PDB entry 4V7O | X-ray diffraction, 3.00 A resolution | chains AT and AU of the 34 polymer chains in the assembly

[Chain AT]
Molecule: Proteasome component Y13
Source organism: Saccharomyces cerevisiae
Notes: EC 3.4.25.1
UniProtKB: P23638 (PSA4_YEAST); residues 3014-3245 here correspond to UniProt positions 14-245 (UniProt number = residue number - 3000)
Amino-acid sequence (232 residues; each row starts with the number of its first residue):
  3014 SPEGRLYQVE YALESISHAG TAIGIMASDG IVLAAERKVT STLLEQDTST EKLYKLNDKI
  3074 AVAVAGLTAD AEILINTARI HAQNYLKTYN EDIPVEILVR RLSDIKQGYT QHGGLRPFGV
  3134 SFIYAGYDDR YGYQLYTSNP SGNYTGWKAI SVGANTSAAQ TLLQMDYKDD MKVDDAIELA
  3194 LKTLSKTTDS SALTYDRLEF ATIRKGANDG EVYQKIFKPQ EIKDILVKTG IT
Curated features (UniProtKB/Swiss-Prot):
  - cross-link (Glycyl lysine isopeptide (Lys-Gly)): Lys3100 (interchain with G-Cter in ubiquitin), Lys3199 (interchain with G-Cter in ubiquitin), Lys3231 (interchain with G-Cter in ubiquitin)

[Chain AU]
Molecule: Proteasome component PRE6
Source organism: Saccharomyces cerevisiae
Notes: EC 3.4.25.1
UniProtKB: P40303 (PSA7_YEAST); residues 4017-4243 here correspond to UniProt positions 17-243 (UniProt number = residue number - 4000)
Amino-acid sequence (227 residues; row label = number of the first residue in the row):
  4017 IFQVEYALEA VKRGTCAVGV KGKNCVVLGC ERRSTLKLQD TRITPSKVSK IDSHVVLSFS
  4077 GLNADSRILI EKARVEAQSH RLTLEDPVTV EYLTRYVAGV QQRYTQSGGV RPFGVSTLIA
  4137 GFDPRDDEPK LYQTEPSGIY SSWSAQTIGR NSKTVREFLE KNYDRKEPPA TVEECVKLTV
  4197 RSLLEVVQTG AKNIEITVVK PDSDIVALSS EEINQYVTQI EQEKQEQ
Curated features (UniProtKB/Swiss-Prot):
  - modified residue: Thr4060 (Phosphothreonine)

[Chain AT / chain AU interface]
Contacting residue pairs (46; chain AT residue first):
  Ser3014(AT) with Gln4019(AU), hydrogen bond (backbone-side chain); Tyr4022(AU)
  Pro3015(AT) with Tyr4022(AU)
  Glu3016(AT) with Glu4025(AU)
  Gly3017(AT) with Tyr4022(AU); Glu4025(AU); Ala4026(AU); Arg4029(AU), hydrogen bond (backbone-side chain)
  Leu3019(AT) with Arg4029(AU)
  Met3039(AT) with Asp4056(AU)
  Glu3109(AT) with Ile4059(AU)
  Ser3116(AT) with Arg4083(AU)
  Asp3117(AT) with Arg4083(AU), salt bridge; Ile4084(AU)
  Gln3120(AT) with Ala4080(AU); Asp4081(AU); Ile4084(AU)
  Thr3123(AT) with Arg4127(AU), hydrogen bond (backbone-side chain)
  Gln3124(AT) with Asp4081(AU); Tyr4120(AU); Val4126(AU); Arg4127(AU), hydrogen bond (backbone-backbone); Phe4129(AU)
  His3125(AT) with Val4126(AU)
  Tyr3144(AT) with Ile4059(AU), hydrophobic
  Tyr3146(AT) with Arg4058(AU)
  Tyr3149(AT) with Ile4059(AU)
  Ser3154(AT) with Ala4080(AU)
  Gly3155(AT) with Ala4080(AU); Arg4083(AU), hydrogen bond (backbone-side chain)
  Asn3156(AT) with Asn4079(AU); Ala4080(AU), hydrogen bond (side chain-backbone)
  Tyr3157(AT) with Arg4083(AU)
  Gly3159(AT) with Gln4055(AU); Asp4056(AU), hydrogen bond (backbone-backbone)
  Trp3160(AT) with Leu4054(AU); Gln4055(AU); Asp4056(AU)
  Lys3161(AT) with Leu4054(AU), hydrogen bond (backbone-backbone); Gln4055(AU); Asp4056(AU)
  Ala3162(AT) with Leu4054(AU)
  Gln3173(AT) with Leu4054(AU)
  Leu3176(AT) with Leu4054(AU)
  Gln3177(AT) with Lys4053(AU); Leu4054(AU)
Interface residues without a listed pair, chain AT (33 interface residues in all): Arg3113, Gly3126, Gln3147, Leu3148, Thr3158, Tyr3180
Interface residues without a listed pair, chain AU (21 interface residues in all): Thr4060

[Overview]
Chain AT and chain AU form an interface of 33 and 21 residues respectively; the contacts include 8 hydrogen
bonds and 1 salt bridge. Among the polar pairs are Asp3117(AT)-Arg4083(AU), Ser3014(AT)-Gln4019(AU) and
Gly3017(AT)-Arg4029(AU).
Chain AT is Proteasome component Y13 and chain AU is Proteasome component PRE6, both from Saccharomyces
cerevisiae; the structure, Proteasome Activator Complex, was determined by X-ray diffraction.
